Entry 3ZUQ (X-ray diffraction, 2.70 A resolution); this record covers chain A.

== Chain A ==
Name: Botulinum neurotoxin type B
Source organism: Clostridium botulinum
Notes: EC 3.4.24.69; fragment: catalytic domain, residues 1-437, translocation domain, residues 446-858
UniProt: P10844 (BXB_CLOBO); the construct has insertions or renumbered stretches relative to UniProt, so the offset changes along the chain: 1-437 = UniProt 1-437; 481-893 = UniProt 446-858
Chain sequence (906 residues; each row starts with the number of its first residue):
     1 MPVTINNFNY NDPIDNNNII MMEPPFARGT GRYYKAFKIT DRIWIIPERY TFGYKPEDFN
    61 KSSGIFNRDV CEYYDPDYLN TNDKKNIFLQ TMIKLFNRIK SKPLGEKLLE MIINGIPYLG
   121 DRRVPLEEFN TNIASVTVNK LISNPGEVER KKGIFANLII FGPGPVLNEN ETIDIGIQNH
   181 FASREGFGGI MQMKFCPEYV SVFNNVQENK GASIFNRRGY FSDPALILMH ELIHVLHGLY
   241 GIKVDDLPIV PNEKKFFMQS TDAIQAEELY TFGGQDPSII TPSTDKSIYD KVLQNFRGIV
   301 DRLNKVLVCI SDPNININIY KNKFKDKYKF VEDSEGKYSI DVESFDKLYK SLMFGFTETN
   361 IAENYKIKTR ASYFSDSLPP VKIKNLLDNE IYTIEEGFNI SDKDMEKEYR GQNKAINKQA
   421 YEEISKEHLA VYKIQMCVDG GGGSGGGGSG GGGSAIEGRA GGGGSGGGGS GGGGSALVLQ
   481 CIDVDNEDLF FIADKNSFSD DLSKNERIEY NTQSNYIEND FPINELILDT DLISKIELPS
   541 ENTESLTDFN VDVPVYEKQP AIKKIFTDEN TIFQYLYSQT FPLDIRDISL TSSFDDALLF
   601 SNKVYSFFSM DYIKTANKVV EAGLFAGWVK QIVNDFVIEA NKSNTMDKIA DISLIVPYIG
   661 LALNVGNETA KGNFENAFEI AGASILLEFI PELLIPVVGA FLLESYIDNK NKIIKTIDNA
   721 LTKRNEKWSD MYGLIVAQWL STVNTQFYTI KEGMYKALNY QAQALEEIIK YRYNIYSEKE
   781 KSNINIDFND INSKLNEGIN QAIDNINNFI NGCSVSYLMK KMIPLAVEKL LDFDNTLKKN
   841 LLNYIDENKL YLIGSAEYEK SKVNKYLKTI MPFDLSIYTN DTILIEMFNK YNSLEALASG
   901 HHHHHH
Not modelled in the structure: 440-476, 646-650, 893-906
Differences from the reference sequence: expression tag (894-906)
UniProt features mapped onto this chain:
  - active site: Glu-231
  - binding site (Zn(2+)): His-230, His-234, Glu-268

== Summary ==
From UniProt: active-site residue Glu-231 and 3 Zn2+-binding residues.
Chain A is Botulinum neurotoxin type B (Clostridium botulinum); the structure, Crystal structure of an
engineered botulinum neurotoxin type B - derivative, LC-B-GS-Hn-B, was determined by X-ray diffraction
together with 3ZUR and 3ZUS from the same study.
